3ODZ - chain X; structure by X-ray diffraction, 2.30 A resolution.

# Chain X
Molecule: Mitogen-activated protein kinase 14
From: Homo sapiens
Notes: EC 2.7.11.24
Reference sequence: Q16539 (MK14_HUMAN); residues 1-360 here = UniProt positions 1-360
Sequence (360 residues; row label = number of the first residue in the row):
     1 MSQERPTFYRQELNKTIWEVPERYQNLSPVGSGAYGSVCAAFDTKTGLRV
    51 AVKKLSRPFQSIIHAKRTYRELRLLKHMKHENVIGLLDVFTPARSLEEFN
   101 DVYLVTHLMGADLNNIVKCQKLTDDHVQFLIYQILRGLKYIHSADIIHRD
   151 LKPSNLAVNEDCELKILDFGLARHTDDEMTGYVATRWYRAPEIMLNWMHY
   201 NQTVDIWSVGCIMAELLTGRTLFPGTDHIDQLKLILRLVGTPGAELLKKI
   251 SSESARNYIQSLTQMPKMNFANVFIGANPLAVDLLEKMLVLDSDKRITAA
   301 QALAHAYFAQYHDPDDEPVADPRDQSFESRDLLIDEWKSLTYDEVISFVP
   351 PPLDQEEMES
Disordered / not traced: 1-3, 32-36, 173-182, 354-360
Construct notes: engineered mutation Arg323 (Tyr in Q16539)
UniProt features mapped onto this chain:
  - motif: Thr180 to Tyr182 (TXY)
  - active site: Asp168 (Proton acceptor)
  - binding site (ATP): Val30 to Val38, Lys53
  - modified residue: Ser2 (N-acetylserine), Thr16 (Phosphothreonine), Lys53 (N6-acetyllysine), Lys152 (N6-acetyllysine), Thr180 (Phosphothreonine), Tyr182 (Phosphotyrosine), Thr263 (Phosphothreonine)
  - natural variant: Ala51 (A51V: In a gastric adenocarcinoma sample), Pro322 (P322R: In a lung adenocarcinoma sample)
  - mutagenesis: Ala34 (A34V: Lowered kinase activity), Lys53 (K53R: Loss of kinase activity), Lys54 (K54R: Impairs MAP2K6/MKK6-dependent autophosphorylation), Tyr69 (Y69H: Lowered kinase activity), Asp168 (D168A: Loss of kinase activity), Thr175 (T175A: No effect on either the kinase activity or tyrosine phosphorylation), Asp176 (D176A: Emulation of the active state. Increase in activity; when associated with S-327 or L-327), Asp177 (D177A: Loss of kinase activity), Thr180 (T180E: Loss of kinase activity), Tyr182 (Y182F: Loss of kinase activity), Ala320 (A320T: Lowered kinase activity), Phe327 (F327L: Emulation of the active state. Increase in activity; when associated with A-176; F327S: Emulation of the active state. Increase in activity; when associated with A-176), 1 further mutagenesis entry in UniProt

# In short
UniProt lists active-site residue Asp168, 10 ATP-binding residues and 13 mutagenesis sites.
Chain X is Mitogen-activated protein kinase 14 (Homo sapiens); the structure, Crystal structure of P38alpha
Y323R active mutant, was determined by X-ray diffraction, deposited together with 3OD6, 3ODY and 3OEF.
